Entry 1DUZ (X-ray diffraction, 1.80 A resolution); this record covers chains A and B of the 3 polymer chains in the assembly.

[Chain A]
Molecule: HLA-A*0201
Organism: Homo sapiens
Notes: fragment: heavy chain
UniProt: P01892 (1A02_HUMAN); residues 1-275 here correspond to UniProt positions 25-299 (UniProt number = residue number + 24)
Sequence (275 residues; each row starts with the number of its first residue):
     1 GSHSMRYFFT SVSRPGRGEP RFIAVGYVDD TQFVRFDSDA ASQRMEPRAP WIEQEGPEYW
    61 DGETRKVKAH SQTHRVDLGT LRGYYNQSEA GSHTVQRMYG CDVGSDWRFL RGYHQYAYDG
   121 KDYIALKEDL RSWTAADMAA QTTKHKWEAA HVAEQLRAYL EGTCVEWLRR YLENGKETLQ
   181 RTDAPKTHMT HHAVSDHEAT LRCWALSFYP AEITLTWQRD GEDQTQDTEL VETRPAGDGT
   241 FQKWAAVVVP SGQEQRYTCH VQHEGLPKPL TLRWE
Disulfides: Cys101-Cys164, Cys203-Cys259

[Chain B]
Molecule: Beta-2 microglobulin
Organism: Homo sapiens
UniProt: P61769 (B2MG_HUMAN); aligned to UniProt positions 21-120 over residues 0-99 (the alignment contains insertions or deletions, so no single offset holds)
Sequence (100 residues; each row starts with the number of its first residue; numbering starts at 0):
     0 MIQRTPKIQV YSRHPAENGK SNFLNCYVSG FHPSDIEVDL LKNGERIEKV EHSDLSFSKD
    60 WSFYLLYYTE FTPTEKDEYA CRVNHVTLSQ PKIVKWDRDM
Differences from the reference sequence: conflict Met0 (Ala11 in P61769)
Disulfides: Cys25-Cys80

[How chain A and chain B interact]
Contacting residue pairs (53):
  Phe8(A) with Ser55(B); Phe56(B), hydrophobic
  Phe9(A) with Phe56(B)
  Thr10(A) with Phe56(B); Phe62(B)
  Val12(A) with Ser33(B)
  Ile23(A) with Leu54(B), hydrophobic
  Val25(A) with Asp53(B); Leu54(B); Ser55(B)
  Tyr27(A) with Ser55(B); Tyr63(B), hydrogen bond
  Gln32(A) with Asp53(B), hydrogen bond
  Arg35(A) with Asp53(B), salt bridge
  Arg48(A) with Asp53(B), salt bridge
  His93(A) with Met0(B)
  Gln96(A) with His31(B), hydrogen bond; Phe56(B); Trp60(B), hydrogen bond (side chain-backbone); Phe62(B)
  Arg97(A) with Phe56(B)
  Gln115(A) with Trp60(B)
  Tyr116(A) with Trp60(B)
  Ala117(A) with Trp60(B)
  Asp119(A) with Met0(B); Ile1(B); His31(B)
  Gly120(A) with Ile1(B); His31(B)
  Lys121(A) with Ile1(B)
  Asp122(A) with Trp60(B), hydrogen bond
  Arg202(A) with Asp98(B), hydrogen bond (side chain-backbone)
  Trp204(A) with Asp98(B); Met99(B)
  Val231(A) with Gln8(B)
  Glu232(A) with Lys6(B); Gln8(B), hydrogen bond (backbone-side chain); Ser28(B), hydrogen bond
  Arg234(A) with Gln8(B), hydrogen bond; Tyr10(B); Tyr26(B); Met99(B), hydrogen bond (side chain-backbone)
  Pro235(A) with Tyr10(B), hydrogen bond (backbone-side chain); Asn24(B); Tyr26(B)
  Ala236(A) with Arg12(B), hydrogen bond (backbone-side chain); Asn24(B), hydrogen bond (backbone-side chain)
  Gly237(A) with Arg12(B), hydrogen bond (backbone-side chain); Leu65(B)
  Gln242(A) with Tyr10(B); Ser11(B); Arg12(B), hydrogen bond (side chain-backbone)
  Trp244(A) with Met99(B), hydrogen bond (side chain-backbone)
Also at the interface, not in a pair above, chain A (39 interface residues in all): Arg6, Ser92, Thr94, Met98, Tyr113, Thr190, Leu206, Thr233, Asp238
Also at the interface, not in a pair above, chain B (24 interface residues in all): Pro14, Lys58

[In short]
39 residues of chain A and 24 residues of chain B are in contact; the contacts include 16 hydrogen bonds and 2
salt bridges. Polar contacts include Arg35(A)-Asp53(B), Arg48(A)-Asp53(B) and Tyr27(A)-Tyr63(B).
Here chain A is HLA-A*0201 and chain B is Beta-2 microglobulin, both from Homo sapiens. Entry 1DUZ (Human
class I histocompatibility antigen (HLA-A 0201) in complex with a nonameric peptide from htlv-1 tax ...) was
determined by X-ray diffraction together with 1DUY from the same study.
